Entry 5ZGH (electron microscopy, 3.82 A resolution); this record covers chains F and J of the 15 polymer chains in the assembly.

Chain F:
Name: PsaF
Source organism: Cyanidioschyzon merolae (strain 10D)
UniProt: Q85FS9 (Q85FS9_CYAM1); numbering as in UniProt (aligned over 1-185)
Amino-acid sequence (185 residues; row label = number of the first residue in the row):
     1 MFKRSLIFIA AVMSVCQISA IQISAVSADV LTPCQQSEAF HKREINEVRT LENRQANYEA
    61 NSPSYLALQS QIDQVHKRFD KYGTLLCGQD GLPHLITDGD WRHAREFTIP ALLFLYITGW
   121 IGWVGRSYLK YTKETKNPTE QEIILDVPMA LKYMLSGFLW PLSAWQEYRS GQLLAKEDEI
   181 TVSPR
Disordered / not traced: 1-29, 184-185
Disulfide bonds: Cys34-Cys87
Residues lining bound ligands:
  - (2S)-2,3-dihydroxypropyl octadecanoate (3XQ): Lys81, Glu106, Phe107, Pro110
  - beta-carotene (BCR), molecule 1: Thr97, Asp98, Gly99, Phe107, Gly119, Gly122, Trp123, Arg126, Trp160
  - beta-carotene (BCR), molecule 2: Pro110, Leu113, Phe114, Ile117, Thr118, Ile121
  - chlorophyll a (CLA), molecule 1: Tyr82, Leu113, Ile117
  - chlorophyll a (CLA), molecule 2: Thr97, Phe107, Thr108, Ala111, Leu112, Leu115
  - chlorophyll a (CLA), molecule 3: Asp98, Gly99, Asp100, Trp101
  - chlorophyll a (CLA), molecule 4: Phe107, Pro110, Ala111, Phe114, Leu115, Thr118, Ile121, Gly122
  - chlorophyll a (CLA), molecule 5: Ile117, Trp120, Ile121, Val124, Met154
  - chlorophyll a (CLA), molecule 6: Ile121, Gly122, Val124, Gly125, Arg126, Tyr128, Leu129, Leu145, Met154
  - chlorophyll a (CLA), molecule 7: Gly125, Tyr128, Leu129, Glu142, Leu145, Ala150, Leu151, Met154

Chain J:
Name: PsaJ
Source organism: Cyanidioschyzon merolae (strain 10D)
UniProt: Q85FS8 (PSAJ_CYAM1); residue numbers follow UniProt; this construct covers 1-38
Amino-acid sequence (38 residues; row label = number of the first residue in the row):
     1 MNLKKYLSTA PVVATLWLFL TAGILIELNR FFPDSLFY
Residues lining bound ligands:
  - (2S)-2,3-dihydroxypropyl octadecanoate (3XQ): Phe32, Ser35, Leu36, Phe37, Tyr38
  - beta-carotene (BCR), molecule 1: Tyr6, Pro11, Val12, Thr15, Phe19, Ala22, Ile26, Glu27, Arg30
  - beta-carotene (BCR), molecule 2: Ala22, Leu25, Asn29
  - chlorophyll a (CLA), molecule 1: Tyr6, Thr9, Ala10, Pro11, Ala14, Thr15, Leu18, Phe19, Ala22
  - chlorophyll a (CLA), molecule 2: Ala10, Val13, Ala14, Leu16, Trp17, Leu20
  - chlorophyll a (CLA), molecule 3: Trp17, Leu18, Thr21, Ile24, Leu25
  - chlorophyll a (CLA), molecule 4: Leu18, Ala22, Leu25
  - chlorophyll a (CLA), molecule 5: Phe19, Leu20, Gly23, Glu27, Arg30, Phe31
  - chlorophyll a (CLA), molecule 6: Leu28, Asn29, Asp34, Ser35, Leu36

Chain F / chain J interface:
Pairs across the interface (21; chain F residue first):
  Arg78(F) - Asp34(J)
  Lys81(F) - Phe37(J)
  Tyr82(F) - Asp34(J)  hydrogen bond
  Tyr82(F) - Leu36(J)
  Thr84(F) - Phe37(J)
  Leu85(F) - Leu36(J)  hydrophobic
  Leu85(F) - Phe37(J)  hydrophobic
  Arg105(F) - Phe37(J)
  Arg105(F) - Tyr38(J)  hydrogen bond (backbone-backbone)
  Ile109(F) - Tyr38(J)
  Pro110(F) - Tyr38(J)
  Glu142(F) - Ala10(J)
  Ile143(F) - Ser8(J)
  Ile143(F) - Thr9(J)
  Ile143(F) - Ala10(J)  hydrogen bond (backbone-backbone)
  Ile144(F) - Lys5(J)
  Ile144(F) - Ser8(J)
  Ile144(F) - Thr9(J)
  Leu145(F) - Ser8(J)  hydrogen bond (backbone-backbone)
  Val147(F) - Ser8(J)
  Met154(F) - Trp17(J)  hydrophobic
Interface residues without a listed pair, chain F (19 interface residues in all): Gln74, Gly83, Leu95, Glu106, Glu140
Interface residues without a listed pair, chain J (12 interface residues in all): Val13, Pro33, Ser35

In short:
The interface between chain F and chain J involves 19 residues on one side and 12 on the other, with 4
hydrogen bonds. Among the polar pairs are Tyr82(F)-Asp34(J), Arg105(F)-Tyr38(J) and Ile143(F)-Ala10(J).
Chain F is PsaF and chain J is PsaJ, both from Cyanidioschyzon merolae (strain 10D); the structure, Cryo-EM
structure of the red algal PSI-LHCR, was determined by electron microscopy, deposited together with 5ZGB.
